4PRH - chains A and D of the 5 polymer chains in the assembly; structure by X-ray diffraction, 2.50 A resolution.

== Chain A ==
Name: MHC class I antigen
From: Homo sapiens
UniProtKB: C5MK56 (C5MK56_HUMAN); residues 2-275 here correspond to UniProt positions 26-299 (UniProt number = residue number + 24)
Chain sequence (272 residues; numbered 2 to 275; 2 numbers in that range are skipped by the numbering (no residue carries them; nothing is unmodelled there); the number before each row is that of its first residue):
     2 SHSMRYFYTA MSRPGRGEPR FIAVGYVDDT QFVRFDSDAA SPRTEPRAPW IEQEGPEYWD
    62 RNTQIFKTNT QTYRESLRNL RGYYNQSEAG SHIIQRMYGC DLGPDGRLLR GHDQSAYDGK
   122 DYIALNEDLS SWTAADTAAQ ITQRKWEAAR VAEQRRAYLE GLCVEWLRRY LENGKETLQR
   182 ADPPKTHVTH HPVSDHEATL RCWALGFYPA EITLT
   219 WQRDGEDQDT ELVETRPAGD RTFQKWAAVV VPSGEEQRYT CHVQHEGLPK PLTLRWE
Disordered / not traced: 190-200, 219-225, 245-258
Cystine bridges: Cys101-Cys164
What the authors report for this chain:
  - contacts within the chain: Tyr74-Arg97 (hydrogen bond), Arg97-Asp114 (hydrogen bond)
  - conformationally variable residues (side-chain flip): Arg97

== Chain D ==
Name: TK3 TCR alpha chain
From: Homo sapiens
Chain sequence (208 residues; each row starts with the number of its first residue; note: 17 numbers in that range are skipped by the numbering (no residue carries them; nothing is unmodelled there); numbers below 1 keep their minus sign (His-1 is residue -1)):
    -1 HMEDQVTQSP EALRLQEGES SSLNCSYTVS GLRG
    39 LFWYRQDPGK GPEFLFTLYS AGE
    66 EKEKE
    78 RLKATLT
   84A K
    85 KESFLHITAP KPEDSATYLC AVQDLGTSGS RLTFGEGTQL TVNPNIQNPD PAVYQLRDSK
   145 SSDKSVCLFT DFDSQTNVSQ SKDSDVYITD KCVLDMRSMD FKSNSAVAWS NKSDFACANA
   205 FNNSIIPEDT FFPSPESS
Disordered / not traced: -1 to 0, 219-222
Cystine bridges: Cys23-Cys104

== Interface between chain A and chain D ==
Residue-residue contacts (17; chain A residue first):
  Arg62(A) - Ser28(D)  hydrogen bond
  Arg62(A) - Gly110(D)
  Gln65(A) - Ser112(D)
  Ile66(A) - Gly110(D)
  Ile66(A) - Ser112(D)
  Thr69(A) - Ser112(D)  hydrogen bond
  Ala150(A) - Arg31(D)  hydrogen bond (backbone-side chain)
  Arg151(A) - Tyr57(D)
  Glu154(A) - Tyr57(D)
  Gln155(A) - Arg31(D)
  Gln155(A) - Leu109(D)
  Ala158(A) - Leu30(D)
  Ala158(A) - Leu109(D)  hydrophobic
  Tyr159(A) - Leu109(D)
  Leu163(A) - Ser28(D)
  Leu163(A) - Leu109(D)  hydrophobic
  Leu163(A) - Gly110(D)
Also at the interface, not in a pair above, chain A (12 interface residues in all): Glu166
Also at the interface, not in a pair above, chain D (10 interface residues in all): Glu1, Gly29, Thr111

== Summary ==
12 residues of chain A face 10 of chain D across their interface, with 3 hydrogen bonds. Among the polar pairs
are Arg62(A)-Ser28(D), Thr69(A)-Ser112(D) and Ala150(A)-Arg31(D). The paper reports conformational variability
at Arg97(A); contacts within the chain involving Tyr74(A), Arg97(A) and Asp114(A).
Here chain A is MHC class I antigen and chain D is TK3 TCR alpha chain, both from Homo sapiens. Entry 4PRH
(Crystal structure of TK3 TCR-HLA-B*35:08-HPVG-D5 complex) was determined by X-ray diffraction together with
4PR5, 4PRA, 4PRB, 4PRD, 4PRE, 4PRI, 4PRN and 4PRP from the same study.
